1R0Z - chain A; structure by X-ray diffraction, 2.35 A resolution.

# Chain A
Molecule: Cystic fibrosis transmembrane conductance regulator
Organism: Mus musculus
Notes: fragment: NBD1 domain (residues 389-673)
UniProt: P26361 (CFTR_MOUSE); residues 389-673 here = UniProt positions 389-673
Sequence (286 residues; numbered 388 to 673; the number before each row is that of its first residue):
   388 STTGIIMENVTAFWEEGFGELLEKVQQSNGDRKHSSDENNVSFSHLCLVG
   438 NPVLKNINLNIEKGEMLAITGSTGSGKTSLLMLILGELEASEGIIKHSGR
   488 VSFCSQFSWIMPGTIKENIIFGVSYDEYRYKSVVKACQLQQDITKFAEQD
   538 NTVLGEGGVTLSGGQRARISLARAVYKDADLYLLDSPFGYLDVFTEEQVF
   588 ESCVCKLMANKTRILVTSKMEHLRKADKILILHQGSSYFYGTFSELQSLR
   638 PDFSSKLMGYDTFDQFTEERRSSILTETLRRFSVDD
Unresolved in the structure: 388-389, 414-419, 671-673
Differences from the reference sequence: cloning artifact (388); modified residue (422, 659-660, 670)
Modified residues: S422, S659, S660, S670 (phosphoserine; SEP)
Swiss-Prot annotation at these positions:
  - binding site (ATP): W401, G458 to T465, Q493
  - modified residue (Phosphoserine): S549, S660, S670
  - lipidation: C524 (S-palmitoyl cysteine)
  - mutagenesis: F508 (F508A/L/Q: Mildly impairs protein maturation; F508C/M: No effect on protein maturation; F508E/D/G/H/I/K/P/R/Y: Abolishes normal maturation; F508N/S/V: Nearly abolishes normal maturation ...)
Bound ions: Mg2+: T465, Q493 (together with ATP)
Ligand contacts: ATP (adenosine-5'-triphosphate): W401, L409, E410, E425, V428, F430, T460, G461, S462, G463, K464, T465, S466, Q493, S659
What the authors report for this chain:
  - binding site for ATP: E425, V428
  - contacts within the chain: H421-S660 (hydrogen bond)
  - post-translational modification sites: S422, S659, S660, S670
  - conformationally variable residues (order/disorder transition): K420 to V428
  - mutagenesis - K464A: decreased binding to ATP
  - disease-associated variants - F508DEL: decreased localization (citing earlier work)
  - disease-associated variants - A455E, G480C, I506T, I507DEL, S549N, S549R, G551D, A559T, R560T, Y569D, D648V (citing earlier work)

# In short
Ligands of chain A: ATP. T465 and Q493 coordinate Mg2+. Curated annotation (UniProt) lists 10 ATP-binding
residues and one mutagenesis site. From the paper: a binding site for ATP at E425 and V428; K464A reduces
binding to ATP.
Chain A is Cystic fibrosis transmembrane conductance regulator (Mus musculus); the structure, Phosphorylated
Cystic fibrosis transmembrane conductance regulator (CFTR) nucleotide-binding domain one (NBD1) with ATP, was
determined by X-ray diffraction (same publication as 1Q3H, 1R0W, 1R0X, 1R0Y and 1R10).
